Entry 4YES (X-ray diffraction, 1.50 A resolution); this record covers chains B and H of the 3 polymer chains in the assembly.

# Chain B
Name: Thrombin heavy chain
From: Homo sapiens
Notes: EC 3.4.21.5
UniProtKB: P00734 (THRB_HUMAN); numbering as in UniProt (aligned over 364-622)
Amino-acid sequence (259 residues; numbered 364 to 622; the number before each row is that of its first residue):
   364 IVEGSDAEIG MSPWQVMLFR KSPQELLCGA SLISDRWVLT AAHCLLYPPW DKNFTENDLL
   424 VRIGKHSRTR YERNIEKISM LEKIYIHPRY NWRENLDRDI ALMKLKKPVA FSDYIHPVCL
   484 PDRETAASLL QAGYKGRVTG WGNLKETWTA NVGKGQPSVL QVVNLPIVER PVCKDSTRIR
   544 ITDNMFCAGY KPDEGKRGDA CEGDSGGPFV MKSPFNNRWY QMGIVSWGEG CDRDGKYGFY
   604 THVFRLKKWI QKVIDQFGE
Not modelled in the structure: 511-517
Disulfide bonds: Cys391-Cys407, Cys536-Cys550, Cys564-Cys594
Covalently attached groups: N-acetylglucosamine (NAG) linked to Asn416
Bound ions: Mg2+: Arg596, Lys599
Residues lining bound ligands: 45S (N-[2-(aminomethyl)-5-chlorobenzyl]-1-[(5-methyl-1H-pyrrol-2-yl)carbonyl]-L-prolinamide): His406, Tyr410, Trp413, Leu459, Ile542, Asp562, Ala563, Cys564, Glu565, Ser568, Val588, Ser589, Trp590, Gly591, Glu592, Gly593, Cys594, Gly601, Phe602, Tyr603

# Chain H
Name: Hirudin
UniProtKB: P01050 (HIRV1_HIRME); residues 54-65 here = UniProt positions 54-65
Amino-acid sequence (13 residues; numbered 53 to 65; the number before each row is that of its first residue):
    53 XGDFEEIPEE YLQ
Not modelled in the structure: 53-54
Sequence notes: acetylation (53)
Modified / non-standard residues: ACE (acetyl group) at position 53; Tyr63 (O-sulfo-L-tyrosine; TYS)

# How chain B and chain H interact
Residue-residue contacts - 25 pairs, chain B then chain H:
  Phe382(B) - Phe56(H)  hydrophobic
  Gln387(B) - Phe56(H)
  Gln387(B) - Ile59(H)
  Gln387(B) - Leu64(H)
  Glu388(B) - Phe56(H)
  Leu389(B) - Phe56(H)
  Leu423(B) - Ile59(H)  hydrophobic
  Leu423(B) - Tyr63(H)
  Arg425(B) - Ile59(H)
  Arg431(B) - Asp55(H)  salt bridge
  Arg431(B) - Phe56(H)
  Thr432(B) - Asp55(H)
  Thr432(B) - Phe56(H)
  Thr432(B) - Glu57(H)  hydrogen bond (backbone-backbone)
  Arg433(B) - Glu57(H)
  Tyr434(B) - Glu57(H)  hydrogen bond (backbone-side chain)
  Tyr434(B) - Glu58(H)
  Tyr434(B) - Ile59(H)  hydrophobic
  Tyr434(B) - Pro60(H)
  Tyr434(B) - Tyr63(H)
  Glu439(B) - Tyr63(H)
  Lys440(B) - Tyr63(H)
  Ile441(B) - Ile59(H)  hydrophobic
  Ile441(B) - Tyr63(H)
  Gln519(B) - Asp55(H)
Also at the interface, not in a pair above, chain B (17 interface residues in all): Met380, Lys384, Met443
Also at the interface, not in a pair above, chain H (9 interface residues in all): Gln65

# In short
The interface between chain B and chain H involves 17 residues on one side and 9 on the other; the contacts
include 2 hydrogen bonds and 1 salt bridge. Among the polar pairs are Arg431(B)-Asp55(H), Tyr434(B)-Glu57(H)
and Thr432(B)-Glu57(H). Ligands of chain B: compound 45S.
Chain B is Thrombin heavy chain (Homo sapiens) and chain H is Hirudin; the structure, Thrombin in complex with
(S)-(4-chloro-2-((1-(5-methyl-1H-pyrrole-2-carbonyl)pyrrolidine-2-carboxamido)methyl)phenyl)methanaminium, was
determined by X-ray diffraction.
